1LQE - chain A; structure by X-ray diffraction, 2.20 A resolution.

== Chain A ==
Name: Trypsin
Organism: Bos taurus
Notes: EC 3.4.21.4
UniProt: P00760 (TRY1_BOVIN); the construct lacks a stretch of the UniProt sequence and is renumbered around it, so the offset changes along the chain: -4 to 34 = UniProt 1-39; 37-67 = UniProt 40-70; 69-125 = UniProt 71-127; 127-130 = UniProt 128-131; 5 more segments
Sequence (243 residues; row label = number of the first residue in the row; note: 10 numbers in that range are skipped by the numbering (no residue carries them; nothing is unmodelled there); numbers below 1 keep their minus sign (Phe-4 is residue -4)):
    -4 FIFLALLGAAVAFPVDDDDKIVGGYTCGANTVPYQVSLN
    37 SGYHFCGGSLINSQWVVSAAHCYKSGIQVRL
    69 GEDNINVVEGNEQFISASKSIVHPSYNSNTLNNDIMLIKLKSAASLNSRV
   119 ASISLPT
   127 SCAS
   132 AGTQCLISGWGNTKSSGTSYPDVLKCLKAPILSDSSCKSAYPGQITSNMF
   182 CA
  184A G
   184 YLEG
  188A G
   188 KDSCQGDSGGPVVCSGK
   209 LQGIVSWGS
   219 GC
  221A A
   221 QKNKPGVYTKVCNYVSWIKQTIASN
Disordered / not traced: -4 to 15
Cystine bridges: Cys22-Cys157, Cys42-Cys58, Cys128-Cys232, Cys136-Cys201, Cys168-Cys182, Cys191-Cys220
Bound ions: Ca2+: Glu70, Asn72, Val75, Glu80
Small-molecule neighbours: IMA ([4-({[5-benzyloxy-1-(3-carbamimidoyl-benzyl)-1H-indole-2-carbonyl]-amino}-methyl)-phenyl]-trimethyl-ammonium): Asn97, Thr98, Leu99, Gln175, Asp189, Ser190, Cys191, Gln192, Ser195, Val213, Ser214, Trp215, Gly216, Gly219, Cys220, Gly226, Tyr228

== Summary ==
Bound to chain A: compound IMA. The Ca2+ site is built by Glu70, Asn72, Val75 and Glu80.
Chain A is Trypsin (Bos taurus); the structure, Crystal structure of trypsin in complex with 79, was
determined by X-ray diffraction (same publication as 1LQD, 1LPG, 1LPK and 1LPZ).
